7MUS - chains IH and DC of the 205 polymer chains in the assembly; structure by electron microscopy, 4.60 A resolution (low resolution: residue-level contacts below are approximate; hydrogen-bond / salt-bridge calls are withheld).

# Chain IH
Name: Type IV secretion protein IcmK
From: Legionella pneumophila
UniProt: A0A2S6FBG9 (A0A2S6FBG9_LEGPN); numbering as in UniProt (aligned over 1-361)
Chain sequence (361 residues; each row starts with the number of its first residue):
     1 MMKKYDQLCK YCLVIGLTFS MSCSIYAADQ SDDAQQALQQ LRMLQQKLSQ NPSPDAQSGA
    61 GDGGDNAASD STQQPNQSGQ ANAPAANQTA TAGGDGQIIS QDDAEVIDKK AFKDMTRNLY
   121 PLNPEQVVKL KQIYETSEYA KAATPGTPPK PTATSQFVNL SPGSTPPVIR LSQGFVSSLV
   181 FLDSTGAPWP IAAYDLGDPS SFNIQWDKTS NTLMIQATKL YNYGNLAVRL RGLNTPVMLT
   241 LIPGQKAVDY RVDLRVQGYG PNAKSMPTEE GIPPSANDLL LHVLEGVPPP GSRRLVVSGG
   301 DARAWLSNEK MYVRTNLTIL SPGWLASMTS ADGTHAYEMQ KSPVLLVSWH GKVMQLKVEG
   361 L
Disordered / not traced: 1-103

# Chain DC
Name: DotC
From: Legionella pneumophila
UniProt: O52184 (O52184_LEGPN); residues 1-303 here = UniProt positions 1-303
Chain sequence (303 residues; row label = number of the first residue in the row):
     1 MRKFILSLSI LLSALLVACS SRNHYGDTGS LAGLQAMADS KYTRAQKKQK MGKIREMALK
    61 ETALSVGAQA GLAWRAKIID EQLNKQARNL DAIYDFNSLV LEHNILPPVL LEGRNTLNLA
   121 DAQSIRISDR TYKVAKQAHF ITTPPTWRQY LWMDYVKPEA PNVTLLPKTK AEKEIWCIYT
   181 ERGWKNGIDQ ANTILEENIA RIKEDFGGMI LYRKLLAMNM VSPPYVSHTD LGVTGDGSEI
   241 HIDDRVLRIT ALPELNVNSA EWRAAVAKDE NALERFKNME KLANQAKIVI TNKSWQPIIA
   301 PVS
Disordered / not traced: 1-25, 269-303
Reported in the primary citation:
  - post-translational modification sites: Cys19 (citing earlier work)

# Chain IH / chain DC interface
Pairs across the interface (33):
  Pro273(IH) with Ala120(DC); Arg126(DC)
  Pro274(IH) with Asn118(DC); Arg126(DC)
  Ser275(IH) with Asn118(DC); Arg126(DC)
  Ala276(IH) with Thr116(DC); Asn118(DC)
  Asp278(IH) with Lys133(DC)
  Leu281(IH) with Glu112(DC)
  His282(IH) with Leu111(DC); Glu204(DC)
  Glu285(IH) with Leu111(DC); Lys203(DC); Glu204(DC)
  Pro288(IH) with Glu197(DC)
  Arg294(IH) with Thr193(DC); Ile194(DC); Glu197(DC)
  Trp305(IH) with Glu197(DC)
  Trp324(IH) with Leu117(DC)
  Leu325(IH) with Leu119(DC)
  Ala326(IH) with Leu117(DC)
  Ser327(IH) with Asn115(DC); Leu117(DC)
  Met328(IH) with Gly113(DC); Arg114(DC); Thr116(DC)
  Thr329(IH) with Arg114(DC)
  Ser330(IH) with Glu112(DC); Arg114(DC)
  Ala331(IH) with Glu112(DC); Arg114(DC)
Also at the interface, not in a pair above, chain IH (22 interface residues in all): Ile272, Gly286, Val287
Also at the interface, not in a pair above, chain DC (21 interface residues in all): Ser124, Ala200, Arg201, Gly207

# Overview
22 residues of chain IH face 21 of chain DC across their interface. The paper reports a modification site at
Cys19(DC).
Here chain IH is Type IV secretion protein IcmK and chain DC is DotC, both from Legionella pneumophila. Entry
7MUS (Reconstruction of the Legionella pneumophila Dot/Icm T4SS 3DVA Map 2) was determined by electron
microscopy together with 7MUC, 7MUD, 7MUE, 7MUQ, 7MUV, 7MUW and 7MUY from the same study.
